6PSN - chains B and C of the 8 polymer chains in the assembly; structure by electron microscopy, 4.60 A resolution (low resolution: residue-level contacts below are approximate; hydrogen-bond / salt-bridge calls are withheld).

# Chain B (and C)
Name: Protective antigen
From: Bacillus anthracis
Notes: chain C of this document is another copy of the same molecule, construct and numbering; everything in this record applies to it too
UniProtKB: P13423 (PAG_BACAN); residues 168-735 here correspond to UniProt positions 197-764 (UniProt number = residue number + 29)
Amino-acid sequence (568 residues; numbered 168 to 735; the number before each row is that of its first residue):
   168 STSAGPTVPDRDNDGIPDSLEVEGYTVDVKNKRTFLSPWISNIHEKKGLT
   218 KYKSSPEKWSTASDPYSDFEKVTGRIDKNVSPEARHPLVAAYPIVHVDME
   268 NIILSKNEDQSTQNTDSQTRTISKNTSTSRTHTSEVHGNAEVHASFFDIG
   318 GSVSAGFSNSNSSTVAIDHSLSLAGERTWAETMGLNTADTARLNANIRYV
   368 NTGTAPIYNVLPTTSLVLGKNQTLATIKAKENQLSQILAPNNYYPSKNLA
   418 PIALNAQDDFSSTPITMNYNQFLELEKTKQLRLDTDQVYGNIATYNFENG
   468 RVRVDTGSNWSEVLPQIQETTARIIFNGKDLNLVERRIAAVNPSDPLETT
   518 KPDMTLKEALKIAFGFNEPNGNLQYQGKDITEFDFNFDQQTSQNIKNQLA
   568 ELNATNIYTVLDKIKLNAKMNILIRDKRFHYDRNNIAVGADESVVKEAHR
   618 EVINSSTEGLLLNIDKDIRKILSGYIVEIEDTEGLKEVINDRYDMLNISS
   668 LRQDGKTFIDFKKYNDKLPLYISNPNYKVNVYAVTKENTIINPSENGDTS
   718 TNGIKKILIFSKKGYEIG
Unresolved in the structure: 168-173
Ion coordination: Ca2+ site 1: D179, D181, I183; Ca2+ site 2: D179, D181, S222, K225, D235
UniProt features mapped onto this chain:
  - region: F202 to I210 (Alpha-clamp)
  - binding site (Ca(2+)): D177, D179, D181, I183, E188, S222, K225, D235
  - site: R178 (Alpha-clamp), L187 (Alpha-clamp), F236 (Alpha-clamp), F314, D315 (Cleavage), F427 (Phi-clamp), F464 (Alpha-clamp), D683 (Essential for binding to cell receptor)

# Chain B / chain C interface
Contacting residue pairs (150; chain B residue first):
  R178(B) with R200(C); T201(C); F202(C)
  V189(B) with K199(C)
  P223(B) with K199(C)
  E224(B) with R200(C); T201(C)
  W226(B) with N466(C)
  F314(B) with F313(C)
  D315(B) with F313(C)
  I316(B) with F313(C)
  G318(B) with A311(C)
  S319(B) with H310(C)
  A322(B) with A307(C)
  F324(B) with G305(C)
  S325(B) with H304(C)
  N326(B) with E302(C); V303(C)
  S327(B) with S301(C)
  N328(B) with S301(C)
  S329(B) with T300(C)
  S330(B) with R297(C); T298(C); H299(C)
  T331(B) with T298(C)
  V332(B) with S296(C); R297(C)
  A333(B) with T295(C); S296(C)
  I334(B) with S294(C); T295(C)
  D335(B) with N292(C); T293(C); S294(C)
  H336(B) with N292(C); T293(C)
  S337(B) with K291(C); N292(C)
  L338(B) with S290(C); K291(C)
  S339(B) with I289(C); S290(C)
  L340(B) with R287(C); T288(C); I289(C)
  A341(B) with R287(C); T288(C)
  G342(B) with Q285(C); T286(C); R287(C)
  E343(B) with S284(C); Q285(C); T286(C)
  R344(B) with D283(C); S284(C); Q285(C)
  T345(B) with T282(C); D283(C); S284(C)
  W346(B) with T282(C); D283(C)
  A347(B) with N281(C); T282(C)
  E348(B) with T279(C); Q280(C); N281(C)
  T349(B) with S278(C); T279(C); Q280(C)
  M350(B) with S278(C); T279(C)
  G351(B) with Q277(C); S278(C)
  L352(B) with D276(C); Q277(C)
  N353(B) with N274(C); E275(C); D276(C)
  T354(B) with K273(C); E275(C)
  A355(B) with S272(C); K273(C)
  T380(B) with Y411(C)
  V384(B) with A417(C)
  T390(B) with I270(C); N363(C); A417(C); P418(C)
  L391(B) with N361(C); A420(C)
  A392(B) with A420(C)
  T393(B) with N399(C); I419(C); A420(C)
  I394(B) with N399(C)
  K395(B) with E398(C); N399(C)
  K397(B) with N399(C)
  Q424(B) with N399(C); N422(C)
  D425(B) with F427(C); S428(C); S429(C)
  D426(B) with E398(C); D426(C); F427(C)
  F427(B) with F427(C)
  N435(B) with I270(C); S272(C)
  Q438(B) with I270(C)
  D451(B) with L416(C); A417(C)
  T452(B) with L416(C)
  D453(B) with Y411(C); P412(C); L416(C)
  Q454(B) with L401(C); S402(C); Q403(C); Y411(C)
  V455(B) with Q403(C)
  Y456(B) with Q403(C)
  S475(B) with R468(C)
  S478(B) with Q403(C); I404(C)
  E479(B) with V469(C); R470(C); V471(C)
  P482(B) with N246(C)
  Q483(B) with I243(C); D244(C); K245(C)
  E486(B) with K245(C); N246(C)
  T487(B) with K245(C)
  D512(B) with T240(C); G241(C)
  P513(B) with V194(C); V196(C); T201(C); V239(C)
  L514(B) with T240(C); G241(C); R242(C)
  T516(B) with V196(C)
  T517(B) with K199(C); T201(C)
  K518(B) with K199(C)
  P519(B) with K199(C)
  D520(B) with K199(C)
Other interface residues (no listed pair), chain B (91 interface residues in all): N180, P232, G317, V320, S321, G323, N388, Q389, I459, T461, V480, E515
Other interface residues (no listed pair), chain C (87 interface residues in all): R252, E267, N268, L271, N306, E308, V309, Y375, E465

# In short
91 residues of chain B face 87 of chain C across their interface. D179(B), D181(B) and I183(B) form the Ca2+
site 1. The Ca2+ site 2 is built by D179(B), D181(B), S222(B), K225(B) and D235(B). From UniProt: 8
Ca2+-binding residues on chain B.
Both chains are Protective antigen (Bacillus anthracis). Entry 6PSN (Anthrax toxin protective antigen channels
bound to lethal factor) was determined by electron microscopy together with 6UZB, 6UZD and 6UZE from the same
study.
